PDB entry 1YAR | X-ray diffraction, 1.90 A resolution | chains D and E of the 21 polymer chains in the assembly

[Chain D (and E)]
Molecule: Proteasome alpha subunit
Organism: Thermoplasma acidophilum
Notes: EC 3.4.25.1; chain E of this document is another copy of the same molecule, construct and numbering; everything in this record applies to it too
Reference sequence: P25156 (PSMA_THEAC); numbering as in UniProt (aligned over 1-233)
Amino-acid sequence (233 residues; each row starts with the number of its first residue):
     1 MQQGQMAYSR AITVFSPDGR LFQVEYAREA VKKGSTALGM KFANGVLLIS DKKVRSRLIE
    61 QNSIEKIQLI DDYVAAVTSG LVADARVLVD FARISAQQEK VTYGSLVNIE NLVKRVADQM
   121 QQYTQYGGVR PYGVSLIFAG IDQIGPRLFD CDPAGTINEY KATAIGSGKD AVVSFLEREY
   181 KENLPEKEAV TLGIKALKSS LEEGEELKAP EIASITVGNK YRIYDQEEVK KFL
Disordered / not traced: 1-12
Sequence notes: engineered mutation S9 (Asp in P25156)
UniProt features mapped onto this chain:
  - mutagenesis: M1 to I12 (Markedly increases peptidolytic activity. Designated open-gate mutant), K66 (K66A: Prevents PAN to associate with the proteasome and stimulate gate opening), L81 (L81A/E/G: Prevents PAN to stimulate gate opening), V82 (V82A: No effect on PAN's ability to stimulate gate opening; V82D/G: Prevents PAN to stimulate gate opening)

[Chain D / chain E interface]
Residue-residue contacts (69; chain D residue first):
  T13(D) - R130(E)
  V14(D) - Q23(E)
  F15(D) - Q23(E)  hydrogen bond (backbone-side chain)
  F15(D) - Y26(E)
  F15(D) - A27(E)  hydrophobic
  F15(D) - A30(E)  hydrophobic
  F15(D) - L81(E)  hydrophobic
  F15(D) - R130(E)
  F15(D) - P131(E)
  F15(D) - G133(E)
  S16(D) - Y26(E)
  P17(D) - Y26(E)  hydrophobic
  P17(D) - E29(E)
  D18(D) - E29(E)
  D18(D) - K33(E)  hydrogen bond (backbone-side chain)
  G19(D) - Y26(E)
  G19(D) - E29(E)
  G19(D) - A30(E)
  R20(D) - K33(E)
  L21(D) - L81(E)  hydrophobic
  L21(D) - R130(E)
  K41(D) - E60(E)  salt bridge
  E110(D) - S63(E)
  K114(D) - R86(E)
  A117(D) - R86(E)
  D118(D) - R86(E)  salt bridge
  D118(D) - V87(E)
  D118(D) - D90(E)
  Q121(D) - A83(E)
  Q121(D) - D84(E)  hydrogen bond
  Q121(D) - V87(E)
  Q121(D) - R130(E)
  T124(D) - R130(E)  hydrogen bond (backbone-side chain)
  Q125(D) - Y123(E)
  Q125(D) - V129(E)
  Q125(D) - R130(E)  hydrogen bond (side chain-backbone)
  Q125(D) - P131(E)
  Q125(D) - Y132(E)
  Y126(D) - Y123(E)  hydrogen bond
  Y126(D) - G128(E)
  Y126(D) - V129(E)  hydrophobic
  G127(D) - G128(E)  hydrogen bond (backbone-backbone)
  A154(D) - A83(E)
  G155(D) - A83(E)
  G155(D) - R86(E)  hydrogen bond (backbone-side chain)
  T156(D) - V82(E)
  I157(D) - I64(E)
  I157(D) - R86(E)
  N158(D) - I59(E)
  E159(D) - I59(E)
  E159(D) - E60(E)  hydrogen bond (backbone-backbone)
  E159(D) - S63(E)  hydrogen bond
  E159(D) - I64(E)
  Y160(D) - L58(E)
  Y160(D) - I59(E)  hydrophobic
  Y160(D) - E60(E)
  K161(D) - R57(E)
  K161(D) - L58(E)  hydrogen bond (backbone-backbone)
  K161(D) - E60(E)
  A162(D) - L58(E)
  V173(D) - L58(E)
  L176(D) - R57(E)  hydrogen bond (backbone-side chain)
  L176(D) - L58(E)
  E177(D) - S56(E)  hydrogen bond
  E177(D) - R57(E)  hydrogen bond (backbone-side chain)
  E177(D) - L58(E)
  R178(D) - R57(E)
  Y180(D) - R57(E)  hydrogen bond (backbone-side chain)
  Y180(D) - L58(E)  hydrophobic
Also at the interface, not in a pair above, chain D (34 interface residues in all): E179

[Overview]
Chain D and chain E form an interface of 34 and 27 residues respectively; the contacts include 15 hydrogen
bonds and 2 salt bridges. Polar contacts include K41(D)-E60(E), D118(D)-R86(E) and F15(D)-Q23(E). Curated
annotation (UniProt) lists 14 mutagenesis sites on chain D.
Chain D and chain E are both Proteasome alpha subunit (Thermoplasma acidophilum); the structure, Structure of
Archeabacterial 20S proteasome mutant D9S- PA26 complex, was determined by X-ray diffraction, deposited
together with 1Z7Q, 1YA7 and 1YAU.
